8BPF - chains E and F of the 12 polymer chains in the assembly; structure by electron microscopy, 3.50 A resolution.

[Chain E (and F)]
Name: Immunoglobulin heavy constant mu
Source organism: Homo sapiens
Notes: chain F of this document is another copy of the same molecule, construct and numbering; everything in this record applies to it too
Chain sequence (348 residues; row label = number of the first residue in the row):
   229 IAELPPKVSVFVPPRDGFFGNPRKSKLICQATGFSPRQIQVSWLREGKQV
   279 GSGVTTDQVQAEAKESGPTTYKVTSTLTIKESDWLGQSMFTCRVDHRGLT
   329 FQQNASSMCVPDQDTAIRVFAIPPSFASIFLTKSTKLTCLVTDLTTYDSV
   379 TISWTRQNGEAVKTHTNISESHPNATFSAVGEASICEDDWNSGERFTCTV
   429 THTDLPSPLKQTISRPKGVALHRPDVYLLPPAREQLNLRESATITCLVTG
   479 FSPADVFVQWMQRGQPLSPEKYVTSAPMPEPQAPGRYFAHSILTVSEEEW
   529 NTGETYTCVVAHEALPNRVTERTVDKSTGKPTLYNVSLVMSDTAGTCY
Disordered / not traced: 229-344, 569-576
Cystine bridges: Cys367-Cys426, Cys474-Cys536
Covalently attached groups: N-acetylglucosamine (NAG) linked to Asn563
What the authors report for this chain:
  - post-translational modification sites: Asn563
  - specificity-determining residues: Arg467, Arg514 (proposed by the authors, not directly observed)
  - specificity-determining residues: Arg467, Arg514 (by similarity / conservation)

[Interface between chain E and chain F]
Residue-residue contacts (19; chain E residue first):
  Tyr455(E) with Glu462(F)
  Leu457(E) with Ala460(F), hydrophobic
  Pro458(E) with Leu457(F)
  Ala460(E) with Leu457(F), hydrophobic
  Arg461(E) with Thr556(F), hydrogen bond (side chain-backbone); Gly557(F)
  Glu462(E) with Tyr455(F)
  Lys499(E) with Pro509(F)
  Ser503(E) with Met506(F)
  Pro509(E) with Glu498(F)
  Gln510(E) with Thr522(F)
  His518(E) with His518(F)
  Ile520(E) with Phe516(F), hydrophobic; His518(F)
  Tyr562(E) with Val564(F), hydrophobic; Leu566(F), hydrophobic
  Val564(E) with Tyr562(F), hydrophobic; Val564(F), hydrophobic
  Leu566(E) with Leu561(F), hydrophobic
Other interface residues (no listed pair), chain E (22 interface residues in all): Gln463, Thr473, Glu498, Val501, Phe516, Thr522, Leu561
Other interface residues (no listed pair), chain F (24 interface residues in all): Leu456, Pro458, Gln463, Leu466, Val501, Ser503, Ile520, Lys558

[In short]
The interface between chain E and chain F involves 22 residues on one side and 24 on the other; the contacts
include 1 hydrogen bond. Its one hydrogen-bonded contact is Arg461(E)-Thr556(F). N-acetylglucosamine is
covalently linked to Asn563(E). From the paper: specificity determinants Arg467(E) and Arg514(E); a
modification site at Asn563(E).
Chain E and chain F are both Immunoglobulin heavy constant mu (Homo sapiens); the structure, FcMR binding at
subunit Fcu1 of IgM pentamer, was determined by electron microscopy, deposited together with 8BPE and 8BPG.
